PDB entry 1SZ9 | X-ray diffraction, 2.10 A resolution | chain A

# Chain A
Molecule: PCF11 protein
Source organism: Saccharomyces cerevisiae
Notes: fragment: CTD interacting domain of Pcf11
UniProt: P39081 (PCF11_YEAST); numbering as in UniProt (aligned over 1-144)
Amino-acid sequence (144 residues; row label = number of the first residue in the row):
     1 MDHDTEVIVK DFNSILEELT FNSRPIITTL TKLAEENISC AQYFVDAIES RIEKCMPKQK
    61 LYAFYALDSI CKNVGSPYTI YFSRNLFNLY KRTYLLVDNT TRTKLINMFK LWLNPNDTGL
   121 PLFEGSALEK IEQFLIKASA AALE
Not modelled in the structure: 1
Differences from the reference sequence: cloning artifact (141-144)
Swiss-Prot annotation at these positions:
  - mutagenesis: A66 (A66D: Loss of interaction with RBP1 CTD), D68 to I70 (Loss of interaction with RBP1 CTD)

# Summary
Curated annotation (UniProt) lists 4 mutagenesis sites.
Chain A is PCF11 protein (Saccharomyces cerevisiae); the structure, The RNA polymerase II CTD in mRNA
processing: beta-turn recognition and beta-spiral model, was determined by X-ray diffraction (same publication
as 1SZA).
